9DHG - chain A; structure by X-ray diffraction, 1.39 A resolution.

== Chain A ==
Name: Dihydroorotate dehydrogenase (quinone), mitochondrial
Organism: Homo sapiens
Notes: EC 1.3.5.2
UniProt: Q02127 (PYRD_HUMAN); residues 30-396 here correspond to UniProt positions 29-395 (UniProt number = residue number - 1)
Sequence (369 residues; each row starts with the number of its first residue):
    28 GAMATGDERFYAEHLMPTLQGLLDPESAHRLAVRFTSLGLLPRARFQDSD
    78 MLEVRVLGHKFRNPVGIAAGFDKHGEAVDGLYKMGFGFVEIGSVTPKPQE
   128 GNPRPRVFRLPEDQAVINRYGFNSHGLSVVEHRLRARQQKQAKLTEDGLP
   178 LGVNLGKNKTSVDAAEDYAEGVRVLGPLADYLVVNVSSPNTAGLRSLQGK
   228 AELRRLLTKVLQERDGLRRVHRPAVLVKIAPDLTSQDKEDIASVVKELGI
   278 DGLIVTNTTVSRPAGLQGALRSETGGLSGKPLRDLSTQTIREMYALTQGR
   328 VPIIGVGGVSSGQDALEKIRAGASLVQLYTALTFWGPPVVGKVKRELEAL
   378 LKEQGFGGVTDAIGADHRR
Not modelled in the structure: 28-30
Construct notes: expression tag (28-29)
Swiss-Prot annotation at these positions:
  - active site: Ser-215 (Nucleophile)
  - binding site (FMN): Ala-96 to Lys-100, Ser-120, Asn-181, Asn-212, Lys-255, Thr-283, Gly-306, Gly-335, Tyr-356, Thr-357
  - binding site (substrate): Lys-100, Asn-145 to Phe-149, Asn-212 to Asn-217, Asn-284, Thr-285
Residues lining bound ligands:
  - A1A4P ((3P,7P)-7-[4-ethyl-3-(hydroxymethyl)-5-oxo-4,5-dihydro-1H-1,2,4-triazol-1-yl]-6-fluoro-3-(2-methylphenyl)-1-(propan-2-yl)quinolin-4(1H)-one): Tyr-38, Leu-42, Met-43, Leu-46, Gln-47, Leu-50, Pro-52, Ala-55, His-56, Leu-58, Ala-59, Phe-62, Thr-63, Leu-67, Leu-68, Pro-69, Phe-98, Met-111, Val-134, Arg-136, Val-143, Tyr-356, Leu-359, Thr-360, Gly-363, Pro-364
  - FMN (flavin mononucleotide): Ala-95, Ala-96, Gly-97, Lys-100, Gly-119, Ser-120, Val-143, Asn-145, Tyr-147, Phe-149, Asn-181, Asn-212, Lys-255, Thr-283, Asn-284, Thr-285, Ser-305, Gly-306, Leu-309, Val-333, Gly-334, Gly-335, Val-336, Gln-354, Leu-355, Tyr-356, Thr-357
  - orotic acid (ORO): Lys-100, Asn-145, Arg-146, Tyr-147, Gly-148, Phe-149, Asn-212, Ser-215, Pro-216, Asn-217, Asn-284, Thr-285

== Summary ==
Bound to chain A: flavin mononucleotide, orotic acid and compound A1A4P. Curated annotation (UniProt) lists
active-site residue Ser-215, 14 FMN-binding residues and 14 substrate-binding residues.
Chain A is Dihydroorotate dehydrogenase (quinone), mitochondrial (Homo sapiens); the structure, DHODH in
complex with Compound 5, was determined by X-ray diffraction together with 9DHH, 9DHI and 9DHJ from the same
study.
